4AC3 - chain A; structure by X-ray diffraction, 2.10 A resolution.

Chain A:
Name: Bifunctional protein glmu
Organism: Streptococcus pneumoniae
Notes: EC 2.3.1.157, 2.7.7.23
UniProt: Q8DQ18 (GLMU_STRR6); numbering as in UniProt (aligned over 1-459)
Sequence (459 residues; numbered 1 to 459; the number before each row is that of its first residue):
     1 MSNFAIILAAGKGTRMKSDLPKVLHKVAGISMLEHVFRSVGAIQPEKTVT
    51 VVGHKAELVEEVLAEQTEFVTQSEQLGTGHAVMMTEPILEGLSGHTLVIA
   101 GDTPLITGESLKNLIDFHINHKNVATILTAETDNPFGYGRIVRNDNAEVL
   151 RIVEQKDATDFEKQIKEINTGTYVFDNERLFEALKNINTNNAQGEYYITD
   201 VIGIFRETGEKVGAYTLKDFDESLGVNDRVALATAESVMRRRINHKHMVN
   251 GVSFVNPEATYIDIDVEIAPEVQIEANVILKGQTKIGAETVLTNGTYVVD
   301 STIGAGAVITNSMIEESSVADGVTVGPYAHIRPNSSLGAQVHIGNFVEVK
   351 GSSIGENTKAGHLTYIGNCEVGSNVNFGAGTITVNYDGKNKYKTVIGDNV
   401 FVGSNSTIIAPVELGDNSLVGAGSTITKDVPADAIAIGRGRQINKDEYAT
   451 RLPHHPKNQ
Disordered / not traced: 1, 192-193
UniProt features mapped onto this chain:
  - region: Val-230 to Asn-250 (Linker)
  - active site: His-362 (Proton acceptor)
  - binding site (UDP-N-acetyl-alpha-D-glucosamine): Leu-8 to Gly-11, Lys-22, Gln-72, Gly-77, Thr-78, Gly-139, Glu-154, Asn-169, Asn-227, Arg-332, Lys-350, Tyr-365, Asn-376
  - binding site (Mg(2+)): Asp-102, Asn-227
  - binding site (acetyl-CoA): Ala-379, Asn-385, Tyr-386, Ser-404, Ala-422, Arg-439

Summary:
Curated annotation (UniProt) lists active-site residue His-362, 16 UDP-N-acetyl-alpha-D-glucosamine-binding
residues, Mg2+-binding residues Asp-102 and Asn-227 and 6 acetyl-CoA-binding residues.
Chain A is Bifunctional protein glmu (Streptococcus pneumoniae); the structure, S.pneumoniae GlmU in complex
with an antibacterial inhibitor, was determined by X-ray diffraction together with 4AA7 and 4AAW from the same
study.
